PDB entry 5AAA | X-ray diffraction, 1.73 A resolution | chain A

== Chain A ==
Name: Alk tyrosine kinase receptor
From: Homo sapiens
Notes: EC 2.7.10.1; fragment: tyrosine kinase domain
UniProt: Q9UM73 (ALK_HUMAN); residues 1093-1411 here = UniProt positions 1093-1411
Chain sequence (327 residues; each row starts with the number of its first residue):
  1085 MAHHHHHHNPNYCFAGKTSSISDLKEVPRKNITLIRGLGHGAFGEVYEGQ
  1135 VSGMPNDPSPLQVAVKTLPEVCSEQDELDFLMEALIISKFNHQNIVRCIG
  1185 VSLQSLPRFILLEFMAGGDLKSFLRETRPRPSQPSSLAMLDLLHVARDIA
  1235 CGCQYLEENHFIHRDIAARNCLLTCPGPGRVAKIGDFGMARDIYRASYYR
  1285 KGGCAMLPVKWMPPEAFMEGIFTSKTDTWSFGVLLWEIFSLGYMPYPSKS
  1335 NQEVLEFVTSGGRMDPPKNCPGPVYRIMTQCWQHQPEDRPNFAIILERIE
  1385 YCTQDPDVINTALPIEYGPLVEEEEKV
Unresolved in the structure: 1085-1092, 1136-1143, 1280-1285, 1402-1411
Construct notes: expression tag (1085-1092); engineered mutation Phe1198 (Leu in Q9UM73)
Ligand contacts: crizotinib (VGH; 3-[(1R)-1-(2,6-dichloro-3-fluorophenyl)ethoxy]-5-(1-piperidin-4-yl-1H-pyrazol-4-yl)pyridin-2-amine): Leu1122, Val1130, Ala1148, Lys1150, Val1180, Leu1196, Glu1197, Phe1198, Met1199, Ala1200, Gly1201, Gly1202, Asp1203, Arg1253, Asn1254, Cys1255, Leu1256, Gly1269, Asp1270
From the paper describing this entry:
  - mutagenesis - L1198F (2.5-fold): decreased catalytic activity
  - mutagenesis - L1198F: decreased growth in response to crizotinib
  - disease-associated variants - L1198F: decreased binding to lorlatinib

== Overview ==
Ligands of chain A: crizotinib. The paper reports that L1198F reduces catalytic activity; L1198F reduces
growth in response to crizotinib.
Chain A is Alk tyrosine kinase receptor (Homo sapiens); the structure, Structure of L1198F Mutant Human
Anaplastic Lymphoma Kinase in Complex with Crizotinib, was determined by X-ray diffraction together with 5A9U,
5AA8, 5AA9, 5AAB and 5AAC from the same study.
